PDB entry 6WDO | electron microscopy, 3.60 A resolution | chains C and D of the 20 polymer chains in the assembly

Chain C:
Molecule: Calcium uniporter protein, mitochondrial
From: Homo sapiens
UniProtKB: Q8NE86 (MCU_HUMAN); numbering as in UniProt (aligned over 74-341)
Sequence (268 residues; each row starts with the number of its first residue):
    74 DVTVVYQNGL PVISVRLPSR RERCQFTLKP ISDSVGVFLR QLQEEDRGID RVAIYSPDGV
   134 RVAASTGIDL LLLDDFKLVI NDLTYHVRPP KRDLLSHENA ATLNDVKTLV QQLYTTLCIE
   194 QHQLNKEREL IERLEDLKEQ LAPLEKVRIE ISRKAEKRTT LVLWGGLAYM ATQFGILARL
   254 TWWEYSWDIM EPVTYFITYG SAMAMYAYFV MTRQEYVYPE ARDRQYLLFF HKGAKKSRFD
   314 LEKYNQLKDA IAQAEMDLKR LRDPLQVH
Bound ions: Ca2+: Glu264 (shared with 1 residue of chain A; 1 residue of chain E; 1 residue of chain G)
Curated features (UniProtKB/Swiss-Prot):
  - region: Thr285 to Val290 (Juxtamembrane helix)
  - motif: Trp260 to Tyr268 (Selectivity filter)
  - binding site (Ca(2+)): Glu264
  - modified residue: Ser92 (Phosphoserine), Cys97 (S-glutathionyl cysteine), Lys332 (N6-acetyllysine)
  - mutagenesis: Ser92 (S92A: Decreased MCU current; when associated with A-57; S92A: Impairs calcium uptake, but has no effect on oligomerization and interaction with MICU1 and MICU2), Cys97 (C97A: Abolished glutathionylation in response to reactive oxygen species), Asp123 (D123R: No effect on calcium uptake in presence of high concentrations of calcium. Abolished dimerization of MCU), Lys180 (K180A: No effect on calcium uptake, oligomerization and interaction with MICU1 and MICU2), Cys191 (C191A: Does not affect glutathionylation in response to reactive oxygen species), Leu240 (L240W: Abolished calcium uptake), Ala241 (A241W: Abolished interaction with EMRE/SMDT1 and calcium uptake), Gly248 (G248W: Abolished calcium uptake), Glu257 (E257A: According to a report, inhibits calcium uptake. According to a subsequent report, does not affect greatly calcium uptake; E257S: Does not affect greatly calcium uptake), Ser259 (S259A: Does not inhibit calcium uptake. Strongly reduced sensitivity to ruthenium red inhibition; S259R: Prevents entrance of calcium into the pore), Trp260 (W260A/F/Y: Abolished mitochondrial calcium uptake), Asp261 to Glu264 (Dominant negative (DN) mutant; inhibits calcium uptake. Inhibits calcium channel activity ...), 14 further mutagenesis entries in UniProt
What the authors report for this chain:
  - mutagenesis - D123R: decreased localization

Chain D:
Molecule: Essential MCU regulator, mitochondrial
From: Homo sapiens
UniProtKB: Q9H4I9 (EMRE_HUMAN); residue numbers follow UniProt; this construct covers 48-100
Sequence (53 residues; each row starts with the number of its first residue):
    48 VIVTRSGAIL PKPVKMSFGL LRVFSIVIPF LYVGTLISKN FAALLEEHDI FVP
Not modelled in the structure: 99-100
Curated features (UniProtKB/Swiss-Prot):
  - motif: Gly81 to Ser85 (GXXXX[G/A/S])
  - mutagenesis: Pro58 (P58W: Abolished interaction with MCU), Lys59 (K59W: Abolished interaction with MCU), Pro60 (P60A/W: Abolished interaction with MCU), Leu67 to Val70 (Does not affect interaction with MCU), Gly81 (G81W: Abolishes calcium uptake into mitochondria), Leu83 (L83W: Promotes association with MCU, protecting SMDT1/EMRE from degradation by AFG3L2 and SP7), Ser85 (S85W: Abolishes calcium uptake into mitochondria. Promotes association with MCU, protecting SMDT1/EMRE from degradation by AFG3L2 and SP7)

Chain C / chain D interface:
Residue-residue contacts (23):
  Trp237(C) with Arg69(D); Val70(D)
  Leu240(C) with Val70(D), hydrophobic
  Ala241(C) with Ile73(D), hydrophobic; Phe77(D)
  Ala244(C) with Val74(D), hydrophobic; Phe77(D); Leu78(D)
  Thr245(C) with Phe77(D), hydrogen bond (side chain-backbone); Gly81(D)
  Phe247(C) with Leu78(D), hydrophobic
  Gly248(C) with Leu78(D); Gly81(D); Thr82(D)
  Ile249(C) with Gly81(D), hydrogen bond (backbone-backbone); Ile84(D), hydrophobic; Ser85(D)
  Arg252(C) with Thr82(D); Ser85(D); Lys86(D)
  Leu253(C) with Ser85(D), hydrogen bond (backbone-side chain)
  Glu257(C) with Ala89(D)
  Tyr258(C) with Ile97(D)
Other interface residues (no listed pair), chain C (14 interface residues in all): Trp256, Ile262
Other interface residues (no listed pair), chain D (17 interface residues in all): Met63, Val80, Glu93, Phe98

Overview:
14 residues of chain C face 17 of chain D across their interface, with 3 hydrogen bonds. Polar pairs include
Thr245(C)-Phe77(D), Leu253(C)-Ser85(D) and Ile249(C)-Gly81(D). From UniProt: Ca2+-binding residue Glu264(C)
and 25 mutagenesis sites on chain C; 10 mutagenesis sites on chain D. From the paper: D123R of chain C reduces
localization.
Chain C is Calcium uniporter protein, mitochondrial and chain D is Essential MCU regulator, mitochondrial,
both from Homo sapiens; the structure, Cryo-EM structure of mitochondrial calcium uniporter holocomplex in
high Ca2+, was determined by electron microscopy, deposited together with 6WDN.
